1UP3 - chain A; structure by X-ray diffraction, 1.60 A resolution.

Chain A:
Protein: Putative cellulase CEL6
From: Mycobacterium tuberculosis
Notes: fragment: catalytic domain, residues 88-380
UniProt: O53607 (O53607); numbering as in UniProt (aligned over 88-380)
Chain sequence (294 residues; row label = number of the first residue in the row):
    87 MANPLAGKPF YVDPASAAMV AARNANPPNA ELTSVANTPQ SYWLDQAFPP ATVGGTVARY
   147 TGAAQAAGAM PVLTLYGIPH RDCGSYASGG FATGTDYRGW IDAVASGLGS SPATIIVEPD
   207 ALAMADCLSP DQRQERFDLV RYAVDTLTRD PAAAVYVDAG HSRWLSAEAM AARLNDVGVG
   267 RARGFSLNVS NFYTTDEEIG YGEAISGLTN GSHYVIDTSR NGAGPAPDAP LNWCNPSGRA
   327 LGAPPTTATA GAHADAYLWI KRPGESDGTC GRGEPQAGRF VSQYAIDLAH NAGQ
Disordered / not traced: 87
Disulfide bonds: Cys169-Cys213, Cys320-Cys356
Residues lining bound ligands:
  - 1PG (2-(2-{2-[2-(2-methoxy-ethoxy)-ethoxy]-ethoxy}-ethoxy)-ethanol), molecule 1: Tyr97, Asp99, Pro100, Ala101, Tyr128, Arg145, Tyr146, Ala149
  - 1PG, molecule 2: Met105, Ala108, Arg109, Pro114, Thr119, Asn123
  - 1PG, molecule 3: His166, Cys169, Gly170, Leu214, Gln218
  - 1PG, molecule 4: Asn321, Pro322, Ser323, Gly324, Arg325, Tyr370, Asp373, Leu374, Asn377

Summary:
Bound to chain A: 4 copies of compound 1PG.
Chain A is Putative cellulase CEL6 (Mycobacterium tuberculosis); the structure, Structure of the endoglucanase
Cel6 from Mycobacterium tuberculosis in complex with METHYL-CELLOBIOSYL-4-DEOXY-4-THIO-BETA-D-CELLOBIOSIDE at
1.6 angstrom, was determined by X-ray diffraction together with 1UOZ, 1UP0 and 1UP2 from the same study.
